PDB entry 1FIT | X-ray diffraction, 1.85 A resolution | chain A

# Chain A
Molecule: Fragile histidine protein
From: Homo sapiens
UniProt: P49789 (FHIT_HUMAN); numbering as in UniProt (aligned over 1-147)
Amino-acid sequence (147 residues; row label = number of the first residue in the row):
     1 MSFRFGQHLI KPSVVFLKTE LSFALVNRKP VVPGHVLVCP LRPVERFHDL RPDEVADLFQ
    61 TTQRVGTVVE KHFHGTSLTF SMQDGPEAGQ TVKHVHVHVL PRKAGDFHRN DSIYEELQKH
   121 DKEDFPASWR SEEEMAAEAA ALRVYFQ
Unresolved in the structure: 1, 107-126
Sequence notes: modified residue (82, 135)
Modified positions: Mse82 (selenomethionine; parent Met); Mse135 (selenomethionine; parent Met)
Ligand contacts: beta-D-fructofuranose (FRU): His72, Phe73, His74
UniProt features mapped onto this chain:
  - motif: His94 to His98 (Histidine triad motif)
  - active site: His96 (Tele-AMP-histidine intermediate)
  - binding site (substrate): His8, Asn27, Gln83, Gly89 to Val92, His98
  - site: Tyr114 (Important for induction of apoptosis)
  - modified residue (Phosphotyrosine): Tyr114, Tyr145
  - mutagenesis: Ile10 (I10W: Strongly reduces affinity for substrates and impairs apoptosis; when associated with W-25), Leu25 (L25W: Reduces affinity for substrates and impairs apoptosis. Strongly reduces affinity for substrates and impairs apoptosis; when associated with W-10), His35 (H35N: 50% decrease in catalytic activity. No loss in substrate binding), His94 (H94N: 75% decrease in catalytic activity. No loss in substrate binding), His96 (H96D: Loss of catalytic activity; H96G: Total loss of catalytic activity. Rescuable with free imidazole; H96N: Total loss of catalytic activity. No loss in substrate binding), His98 (H98N: 98% decrease in catalytic activity), Tyr114 (Y114A: Impairs induction of apoptosis. Strongly reduced affinity for substrates; Y114D: Impairs induction of apoptosis. Reduces affinity for substrates; Y114F: Loss of phosphorylation by SRC ...), Tyr145 (Y145F: No effect on phosphorylation by SRC)
Reported in the primary citation:
  - catalytic residues: His96, His98 (proposed by the authors, not directly observed)
  - contacts within the chain: His94-His96 (hydrogen bond)
  - mutagenesis - H35N, H94N, H98N (less than 2.5%): decreased catalytic activity (citing earlier work)
  - mutagenesis - H96N: abolished catalytic activity (citing earlier work)
  - specificity-determining residues: His35, His98 (proposed by the authors, not directly observed)

# Summary
Chain A binds beta-D-fructofuranose. UniProt lists active-site residue His96, 8 substrate-binding residues and
8 mutagenesis sites. The paper reports catalytic residues His96 and His98; H35N, H94N and H98N reduce
catalytic activity.
Chain A is Fragile histidine protein (Homo sapiens); the structure, Fhit (FRAGILE histidine triad protein),
was determined by X-ray diffraction, deposited together with 2FIT and 3FIT.
